5EKH - chain A; structure by X-ray diffraction, 1.34 A resolution.

Chain A:
Molecule: Carbonic anhydrase 2
Organism: Homo sapiens
Notes: EC 4.2.1.1
UniProt: P00918 (CAH2_HUMAN); the author numbering skips numbers that UniProt does not, so the offset changes along the chain: 1-125 = UniProt 1-125; 127-261 = UniProt 126-260
Sequence (260 residues; each row starts with the number of its first residue; note: 1 number in that range is skipped by the numbering (no residue carries it; nothing is unmodelled there)):
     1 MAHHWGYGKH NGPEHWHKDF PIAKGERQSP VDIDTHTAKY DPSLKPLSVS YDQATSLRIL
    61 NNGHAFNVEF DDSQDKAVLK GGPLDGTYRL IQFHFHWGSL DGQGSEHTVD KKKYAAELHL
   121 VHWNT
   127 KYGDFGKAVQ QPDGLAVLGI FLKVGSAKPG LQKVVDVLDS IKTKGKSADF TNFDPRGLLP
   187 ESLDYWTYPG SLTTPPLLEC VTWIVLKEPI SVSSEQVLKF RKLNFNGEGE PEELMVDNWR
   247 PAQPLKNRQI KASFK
Disordered / not traced: 1-3
Sequence notes: engineered mutation Ala2 (Ser in P00918)
Ion coordination: Na+: Ser73, Ser220; Zn2+: His94, His96, His119 (together with 4-(butylaminomethyl)benzenesulfonamide)
Small-molecule neighbours: 4-(butylaminomethyl)benzenesulfonamide (5RD): Gln92, His94, His96, Glu106, His119, Val121, Phe131, Val135, Val143, Ser197, Leu198, Thr199, Thr200, Pro202, Leu204, Trp209
Swiss-Prot annotation at these positions:
  - active site: His64 (Proton donor/acceptor)
  - binding site (Zn(2+)): His94, His96, His119
  - binding site (substrate): Thr199, Thr200
  - site: Tyr7 (Fine-tunes the proton-transfer properties of H-64), Asn62 (Fine-tunes the proton-transfer properties of H-64), Asn67 (Fine-tunes the proton-transfer properties of H-64), Gln92 (Involved in the binding of some activators, including histamine and L-histidine)
  - modified residue (Phosphoserine): Ser166, Ser173
What the authors report for this chain:
  - binding site for 4-(butylaminomethyl)benzenesulfonamide: Phe131, Val135, Leu198, Thr199, Pro202, Leu204

In short:
Ligands of chain A: 4-(butylaminomethyl)benzenesulfonamide. Ser73 and Ser220 coordinate Na+. His94, His96 and
His119 form the Zn2+ site. From UniProt: active-site residue His64, 3 Zn2+-binding residues and
substrate-binding residues Thr199 and Thr200. From the paper: a binding site for
4-(butylaminomethyl)benzenesulfonamide at Phe131, Val135 and Leu198 among others.
Chain A is Carbonic anhydrase 2 (Homo sapiens); the structure, Human Carbonic Anhydrase II complexed with a
two-faced guest, was determined by X-ray diffraction, deposited together with 5EKJ and 5EKM.
